1WCO - chains L and N; structure by solution NMR.

# Chain L
Name: Ala-fga-lys-dal-dal peptide
Source organism: Monarthropalpus flavus
Sequence (5 residues; row label = number of the first residue in the row):
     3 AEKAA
Covalent attachments: N-acetyl-alpha-muramic acid (MUB) linked to A3
Modified residues: E4 (gamma-D-glutamic acid; FGA); A6 (D-alanine; DAL); A7 (D-alanine; DAL)
Ligand contacts: FDF / N-acetyl-alpha-muramic acid / N-acetylglucosamine: E4, K5, A6, A7

# Chain N
Name: Lantibiotic
Source organism: Lactococcus lactis
Reference sequence: Q7BB86 (Q7BB86_9LACT); residues 1-34 here correspond to UniProt positions 24-57 (UniProt number = residue number + 23)
Sequence (34 residues; each row starts with the number of its first residue):
     1 ITAISLCXPGCKXGALMGCNMKXAXCNCSIHVSK
Covalent attachments: covalent link A3-C7, DBB_8-C11, DBB_13-C19, DBB_23-C26, DBB_25-C28
Modified residues: T2 ((2Z)-2-aminobut-2-enoic acid; DBU); A3 (D-alanine; DAL); S5, S33 (2-amino-acrylic acid; DHA); DBB (D-alpha-aminobutyric acid) at position 8, DBB (D-alpha-aminobutyric acid) at position 13, DBB (D-alpha-aminobutyric acid) at position 23, DBB (D-alpha-aminobutyric acid) at position 25
Differences from the reference sequence: conflict A3 (Ser26 in Q7BB86), DBB_8 (Thr31 in Q7BB86), DBB_13 (Thr36 in Q7BB86), DBB_23 (Thr46 in Q7BB86), DBB_25 (Thr48 in Q7BB86)
Ligand contacts: FDF / N-acetyl-alpha-muramic acid / N-acetylglucosamine: I1, T2, A3, I4, S5, L6, C7, DBB_8, P9, G10
What the authors report for this chain:
  - binding site for the ligand FDF: I1 to G10
  - binding site for N-acetyl-alpha-muramic acid: I1 to G10

# Interface between chain L and chain N
Residue-residue contacts - 8 pairs, chain L then chain N:
  A3(L) - T2(N)
  E4(L) - I1(N)
  A6(L) - G10(N)
  A6(L) - G14(N)
  A6(L) - L16(N)
  A7(L) - G10(N)
  A7(L) - DBB_13(N)
  A7(L) - G14(N)
Interface residues without a listed pair, chain N (8 interface residues in all): P9, A15

# In short
The interface between chain L and chain N involves 4 residues on one side and 8 on the other. FDF /
N-acetyl-alpha-muramic acid / N-acetylglucosamine is bound between chain L and chain N. From the paper: a
binding site for the ligand FDF at I1(N); a binding site for N-acetyl-alpha-muramic acid at I1(N).
Here chain L is Ala-fga-lys-dal-dal peptide (Monarthropalpus flavus) and chain N is Lantibiotic (Lactococcus
lactis). Entry 1WCO (The solution structure of the nisin-lipid II complex) was determined by solution NMR.
